PDB entry 8ZEH | electron microscopy, 2.78 A resolution | chains l and D of the 25 polymer chains in the assembly

[Chain l]
Molecule: Photosystem I reaction center subunit XI
From: Thalassiosira pseudonana CCMP1335
UniProtKB: A0T0U5 (PSAL_THAPS); numbering as in UniProt (aligned over 2-147)
Sequence (146 residues; row label = number of the first residue in the row):
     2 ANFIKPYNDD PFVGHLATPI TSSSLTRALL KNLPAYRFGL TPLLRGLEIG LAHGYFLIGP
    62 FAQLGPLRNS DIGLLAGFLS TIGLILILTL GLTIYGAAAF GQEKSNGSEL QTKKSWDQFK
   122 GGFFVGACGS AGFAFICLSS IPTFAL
Ion coordination: chlorophyll a Mg site 1 near Glu49 (its only coordinating residue here); chlorophyll a Mg site 2 near His54 (its only coordinating residue here)
Small-molecule neighbours:
  - beta-carotene (BCR), molecule 1: Ile50, Leu89, Gly92, Leu93, Tyr96, Phe124
  - beta-carotene (BCR), molecule 2: Leu52, Ala53, Tyr56, Phe57, Val126, Gly130, Ser131, Phe134
  - beta-carotene (BCR), molecule 3: Phe62, Ser81, Gly84, Leu85, Ile88
  - chlorophyll a (CLA), molecule 1: Ile5, Leu17, Thr19, Pro20, Ile21
  - chlorophyll a (CLA), molecule 2: His16, Leu17, Thr19, Ile21, Thr22, Thr27, Leu30, Leu31
  - chlorophyll a (CLA), molecule 3: Ile21, Ser24, Thr27, Leu30, Leu34, Pro35, Ala36, Glu49, Ile50, Ala53, His54, Phe57
  - chlorophyll a (CLA), molecule 4: Leu30, Asn33, Leu34, Arg38, Leu41, Glu49, Leu52, Ala53
  - chlorophyll a (CLA), molecule 5: His54, Phe57, Leu58, Leu85, Leu89, Tyr96, Ala99
  - chlorophyll a (CLA), molecule 6: Tyr56, Phe57, Gly60, Pro61, Gln64, Leu65, Cys138, Leu139
  - chlorophyll a (CLA), molecule 7: Leu58, Pro61, Phe62, Leu65, Gly66, Pro67, Arg69, Leu85
  - chlorophyll a (CLA), molecule 8: Pro67, Leu68, Ala77, Leu80, Ser81, Gly84, Leu87, Ile88, Leu91
  - chlorophyll a (CLA), molecule 9: Leu76, Phe79, Phe136
  - chlorophyll a (CLA), molecule 10: Ile88, Leu89, Leu91, Gly92
  - chlorophyll a (CLA), molecule 11: Pro143, Phe145, Ala146
  - Diadinoxanthin (DD6; (3S,3'R,5R,6S,7cis)-7',8'-didehydro-5,6-dihydro-5,6-epoxy-beta,beta-carotene-3,3'-diol): Ile73, Leu76, Leu80, Val126
  - Diatoxanthin (ET4; (1R)-3,5,5-trimethyl-4-[(1E,3E,5E,7E,9E,11E,13E,15E)-3,7,12,16-tetramethyl-18-[(4R)-2,6,6-trimethyl-4-oxidanyl-cyclohexen-1-yl]octadeca-1,3,5,7,9,11,13,15-octaen-17-ynyl]cyclohex-3-en-1-ol): Tyr56, Cys138, Ser141, Ile142, Pro143, Phe145

[Chain D]
Molecule: Pt17531-like protein
From: Thalassiosira pseudonana CCMP1335
UniProtKB: B8CEQ3 (B8CEQ3_THAPS); residues 31-194 here = UniProt positions 31-194
Sequence (164 residues; row label = number of the first residue in the row):
    31 AWRDEVVVGI TAPVGFFDPL GLSKGKDDAT MAYYREAELK NGRVAMAACL GWYLNAGGVH
    91 PAFNSELSND PLKAMVELPA VGWLQFVLGC GAIEWLGQQI KERPGYVPGD LLGASYWVDN
   151 SDEGWVMYQN KELNNGRLAM LAIVGMVYQD VFVGDYGDMM YKQL
Ion coordination: chlorophyll a Mg (7 sites), coordinated by Glu68, Asn71, Gln115, Glu124, Glu162, Asn165, Asp188
Small-molecule neighbours:
  - Fucoxanthin (A86; (3S,3'S,5R,5'R,6S,6'R,8'R)-3,5'-dihydroxy-8-oxo-6',7'-didehydro-5,5',6,6',7,8-hexahydro-5,6-epoxy-beta,beta-caroten-3'- yl acetate), molecule 1: Thr41, Pro43, Asn164, Arg167, Leu168, Leu171, Tyr178
  - Fucoxanthin (A86), molecule 2: Lys70, Val74, Pro91, Ala92, Phe93, Phe116, Cys120, Ile123, Glu124, Leu141
  - Fucoxanthin (A86), molecule 3: Met76, Cys79, Tyr83, Leu168, Ala169, Ala172, Met176, Gln179, Gly187, Asp188, Met189, Met190, Tyr191
  - Fucoxanthin (A86), molecule 4: Val174, Val177, Tyr178, Phe182
  - chlorophyll a (CLA), molecule 1: Trp32, Val36, Val38, Gly39, Ile40, Val44, Gly45, Phe46, Phe47, Asp48, Leu52, Ser53, Met61, Tyr64, Arg65, Ala67, Glu68, Asn71, Arg167, Met170, Leu171, Val174
  - chlorophyll a (CLA), molecule 2: Thr41, Ala42, Pro43, Met157, Asn160, Lys161, Asn164, Asn165, Leu168
  - chlorophyll a (CLA), molecule 3: Tyr63, Tyr64, Ala67, Asn71, Val174
  - chlorophyll a (CLA), molecule 4: Tyr63, Glu66, Ala67, Lys70, Asn71, Val74, Phe116, Val117, Cys120, Gly121, Glu124
  - chlorophyll a (CLA), molecule 5: Arg73, Met76, Ala77, Gly139, Asp140, Leu141, Leu142, Ala144, Trp155, Tyr158, Gln159, Lys161, Glu162, Asn165
  - chlorophyll a (CLA), molecule 6: Val74, Ala77, Ala78, Leu80, Gly81, Leu84, Asn85, Val89, His90, Pro91, Ala92, Phe93, Leu97, Ser98, Ala104, Leu108, Trp113, Phe116
  - chlorophyll a (CLA), molecule 7: Tyr83, Ala86, Gly87, Met176, Gly187, Asp188, Tyr191, Lys192, Leu194
  - chlorophyll a (CLA), molecule 8: Phe93, Leu108, Pro109, Val111, Gly112, Gln115, Phe116, Gly119
  - chlorophyll a (CLA), molecule 9: Tyr158, Lys161, Asn165, Leu168
  - chlorophyll a (CLA), molecule 10: Leu168, Leu171, Ala172, Val174, Gly175, Tyr178, Val183, Met189, Met190
  - Diadinoxanthin (DD6; (3S,3'R,5R,6S,7cis)-7',8'-didehydro-5,6-dihydro-5,6-epoxy-beta,beta-carotene-3,3'-diol): Phe47, Asp48, Pro49, Leu50, Gly51, Leu52, Asn71, Val74, Ala75, Ala78, Trp82, Pro101, Leu102, Met105, Met170, Leu171, Ile173, Val174
  - Diatoxanthin (ET4; (1R)-3,5,5-trimethyl-4-[(1E,3E,5E,7E,9E,11E,13E,15E)-3,7,12,16-tetramethyl-18-[(4R)-2,6,6-trimethyl-4-oxidanyl-cyclohexen-1-yl]octadeca-1,3,5,7,9,11,13,15-octaen-17-ynyl]cyclohex-3-en-1-ol): Leu118, Gly121, Ala122, Glu124, Trp125, Gln128
What the authors report for this chain:
  - binding site for chlorophyll a: Leu194

[Chain l / chain D interface]
Residue-residue contacts (27; chain l residue first):
  Ala2(l) - Val148(D)  hydrophobic
  Ala2(l) - Asp152(D)
  Asn3(l) - Trp147(D)
  Phe4(l) - Ala144(D)  hydrophobic
  Phe4(l) - Trp147(D)  hydrogen bond (backbone-side chain)
  Phe4(l) - Val148(D)  hydrophobic
  Lys6(l) - Tyr146(D)  hydrogen bond (side chain-backbone)
  Lys6(l) - Trp147(D)
  Ala18(l) - Tyr146(D)
  Ala18(l) - Trp147(D)  hydrogen bond (backbone-side chain)
  Thr19(l) - Trp147(D)
  Pro20(l) - Trp147(D)  hydrophobic
  Ser23(l) - Trp147(D)
  Ser24(l) - Leu142(D)
  Ser25(l) - Ile130(D)
  Ser25(l) - Leu141(D)
  Ser25(l) - Leu142(D)  hydrogen bond (backbone-backbone)
  Ser25(l) - Gly143(D)
  Leu26(l) - Ile130(D)  hydrophobic
  Leu26(l) - Leu141(D)
  Ala29(l) - Leu126(D)  hydrophobic
  Leu30(l) - Leu126(D)
  Lys32(l) - Arg133(D)
  Asn33(l) - Trp125(D)
  Asn33(l) - Gln129(D)
  Phe145(l) - Ala110(D)
  Phe145(l) - Val111(D)  hydrophobic
Interface residues without a listed pair, chain l (19 interface residues in all): Ile5, Arg28, Thr144
Interface residues without a listed pair, chain D (17 interface residues in all): Leu114, Trp155

[In short]
19 residues of chain l and 17 residues of chain D are in contact; the contacts include 4 hydrogen bonds. Among
the polar pairs are Phe4(l)-Trp147(D), Lys6(l)-Tyr146(D) and Ala18(l)-Trp147(D). Diatoxanthin is bound between
chain l and chain D. The paper reports a binding site for chlorophyll a at Leu194(D).
Here chain l is Photosystem I reaction center subunit XI and chain D is Pt17531-like protein, both from
Thalassiosira pseudonana CCMP1335. Entry 8ZEH (PSI-FCPI-L in Thalassiosira pseudonana) was determined by
electron microscopy, deposited together with 8ZET.
